PDB entry 7TPD | X-ray diffraction, 2.60 A resolution | chains A and L of the 4 polymer chains in the assembly

[Chain A]
Name: Integrin alpha-IIb heavy chain
From: Homo sapiens
UniProtKB: P08514 (ITA2B_HUMAN); residues 1-457 here correspond to UniProt positions 32-488 (UniProt number = residue number + 31)
Chain sequence (457 residues; each row starts with the number of its first residue):
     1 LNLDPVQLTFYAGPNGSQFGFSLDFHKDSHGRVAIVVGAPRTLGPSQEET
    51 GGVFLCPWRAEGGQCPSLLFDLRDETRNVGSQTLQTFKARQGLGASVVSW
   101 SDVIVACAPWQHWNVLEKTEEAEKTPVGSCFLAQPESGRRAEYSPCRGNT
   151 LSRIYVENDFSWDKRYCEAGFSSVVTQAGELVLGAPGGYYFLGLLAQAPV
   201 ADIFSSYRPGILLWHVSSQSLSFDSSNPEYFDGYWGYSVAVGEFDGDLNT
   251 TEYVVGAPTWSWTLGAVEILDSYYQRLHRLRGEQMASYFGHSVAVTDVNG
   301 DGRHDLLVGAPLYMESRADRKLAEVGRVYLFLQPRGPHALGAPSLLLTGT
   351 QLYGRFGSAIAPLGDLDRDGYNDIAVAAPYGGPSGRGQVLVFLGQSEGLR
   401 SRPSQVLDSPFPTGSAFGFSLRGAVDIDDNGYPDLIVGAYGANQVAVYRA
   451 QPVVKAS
UniProt features mapped onto this chain:
  - binding site (Ca(2+)): Glu-243, Asp-245, Asp-247, Thr-250, Glu-252, Asp-297, Asn-299, Asp-301, Arg-303, Asp-305, Asp-365, Asp-367, Asp-369, Tyr-371, Asp-373, Asp-426, Asp-428, Asn-430, Tyr-432, Asp-434
  - glycosylation (N-linked (GlcNAc...) asparagine): Asn-15, Asn-249
Disulfide bonds: Cys-56/Cys-65, Cys-107/Cys-130, Cys-146/Cys-167
Bound ions: Ca2+ site 1: Glu-243, Asp-245, Asp-247, Thr-250, Glu-252; Ca2+ site 2: Asp-297, Asn-299, Asp-301, Arg-303, Asp-305; Ca2+ site 3: Asp-365, Asp-367, Asp-369, Tyr-371, Asp-373; Ca2+ site 4: Asp-426, Asp-428, Asn-430, Tyr-432, Asp-434
Ligand contacts: IR7 ((4-{[2-oxo-4-(piperidin-4-yl)piperazin-1-yl]acetyl}phenoxy)acetic acid): Asp-159, Phe-160, Ser-161, Tyr-189, Tyr-190, Leu-192, Asp-224, Ser-225, Phe-231
From the paper describing this entry:
  - binding site for IR7: Asp-224

[Chain L]
Name: Fab light chain
From: Mus musculus
Notes: antibody fragment or engineered binder
Chain sequence (214 residues; numbered 1 to 214; the number before each row is that of its first residue):
     1 DILMTQSPSSMSVSLGDTVSITCHASQGISSNIGWLQQKPGKSFMGLIYY
    51 GTNLVDGVPSRFSGSGSGADYSLTISSLDSEDFADYYCVQYAQLPYTFGG
   101 GTKLEIKRADAAPTVSIFPPSSEQLTSGGASVVCFLNNFYPKDINVKWKI
   151 DGSERQNGVLNSWTDQDSKDSTYSMSSTLTLTKDEYERHNSYTCEATHKT
   201 STSPIVKSFNRNEC
Disulfide bonds: Cys-23/Cys-88, Cys-134/Cys-194

[How chain A and chain L interact]
Pairs across the interface (18; chain A residue first):
  Arg-77(A) / Asn-32(L)  hydrogen bond
  Arg-77(A) / Tyr-50(L)
  Arg-77(A) / Tyr-91(L)
  Asn-78(A) / Ser-30(L)
  Asn-78(A) / Asn-32(L)  hydrogen bond (backbone-side chain)
  Val-79(A) / Asn-32(L)
  Val-79(A) / Tyr-91(L)
  Val-79(A) / Ala-92(L)
  Gly-80(A) / Tyr-91(L)  hydrogen bond (backbone-backbone)
  Gly-80(A) / Ala-92(L)  hydrogen bond (backbone-backbone)
  Gly-80(A) / Leu-94(L)
  Ser-81(A) / Ala-92(L)  hydrogen bond (backbone-backbone)
  Ser-81(A) / Gln-93(L)
  Ser-81(A) / Leu-94(L)  hydrogen bond (side chain-backbone)
  Arg-208(A) / Tyr-49(L)
  Arg-208(A) / Asn-53(L)
  Gly-210(A) / Tyr-50(L)
  Ile-211(A) / Tyr-50(L)  hydrophobic
Interface residues without a listed pair, chain A (9 interface residues in all): Pro-209
Interface residues without a listed pair, chain L (10 interface residues in all): Asp-56

[Overview]
9 residues of chain A and 10 residues of chain L are in contact; the contacts include 6 hydrogen bonds. Polar
pairs include Arg-77(A)/Asn-32(L), Asn-78(A)/Asn-32(L) and Ser-81(A)/Leu-94(L). Chain A binds compound IR7.
Curated annotation (UniProt) lists 20 Ca2+-binding residues on chain A. From the paper: a binding site for IR7
at Asp-224(A).
Here chain A is Integrin alpha-IIb heavy chain (Homo sapiens) and chain L is Fab light chain (Mus musculus).
Entry 7TPD (Integrin alpha IIB beta3 complex with EF5154) was determined by X-ray diffraction together with
7L8P, 7TCT, 7TD8, 7THO, 7TMZ, 7U60 and 15 further entries from the same study.
